3WC1 - chains A and P of the 6 polymer chains in the assembly; structure by X-ray diffraction, 4.18 A resolution (low resolution: residue-level contacts below are approximate; hydrogen-bond / salt-bridge calls are withheld).

[Chain A]
Molecule: Likely histidyl tRNA-specific guanylyltransferase
From: Candida albicans
UniProt: Q5AFK5 (Q5AFK5_CANAL); residues 1-262 here = UniProt positions 1-262
Chain sequence (271 residues; row label = number of the first residue in the row; numbers below 1 keep their minus sign (Gly-2 is residue -2)):
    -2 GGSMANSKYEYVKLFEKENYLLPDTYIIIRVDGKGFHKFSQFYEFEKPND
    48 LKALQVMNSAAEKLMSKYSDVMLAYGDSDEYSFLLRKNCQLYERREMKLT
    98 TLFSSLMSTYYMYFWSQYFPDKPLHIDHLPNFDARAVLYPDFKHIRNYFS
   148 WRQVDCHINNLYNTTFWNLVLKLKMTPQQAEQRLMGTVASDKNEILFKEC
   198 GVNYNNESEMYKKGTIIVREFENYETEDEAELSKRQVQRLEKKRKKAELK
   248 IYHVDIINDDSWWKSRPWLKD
Disordered / not traced: -2 to 3, 218-244
Sequence notes: expression tag (-2 to 0)
From the paper describing this entry:
  - mutagenesis - H154A, N190A, F194A, K209A, K209Q: decreased catalytic activity
  - mutagenesis - F194Y: unchanged catalytic activity
  - mutagenesis - N200D, K209E: abolished catalytic activity

[Chain P]
Molecule: 75-mer tRNA
Sequence (75 nucleotides; row label = number of the first residue in the row):
     1 GCCAUCAUAGUAUAGUGGUCAUUAUAAAUCGUUGUGGCCGAUUAGACCCA
    51 AGUUCGAUUCUUGGUGAUGGCACCA
Disordered / not traced: 74-75

[How chain A and chain P interact]
Contacting residue pairs (15):
  Asp29(A) with G1(P)
  His34(A) with C3(P)
  Lys35(A) with G63(P)
  Val151(A) with C73(P)
  Ile155(A) with A72(P)
  Asn156(A) with G1(P)
  Tyr159(A) with C2(P)
  Glu178(A) with C2(P); C3(P)
  Met182(A) with C71(P)
  Gly183(A) with C71(P); A72(P)
  Thr184(A) with A72(P)
  Val185(A) with C73(P)
  Ala186(A) with C73(P)
Interface residues without a listed pair, chain A (17 interface residues in all): Lys31, Asp76, Leu181, Lys189
Interface residues without a listed pair, chain P (8 interface residues in all): G64

[Overview]
17 residues of chain A and 8 residues of chain P are in contact. From the paper: H154A, N190A and F194A of
chain A, among others, reduce catalytic activity; N200D and K209E of chain A abolish catalytic activity; 8
substitutions were tested in all.
Chain A is Likely histidyl tRNA-specific guanylyltransferase (Candida albicans) and chain P is a 75-mer tRNA;
the structure, Crystal structure of C. albicans tRNA(His) guanylyltransferase (Thg1) with a G-1 deleted
tRNA(His), was determined by X-ray diffraction (same publication as 3WBZ and 3WC2).
